2Q2C - chain A; structure by X-ray diffraction, 2.35 A resolution.

Chain A:
Protein: ArtJ
From: Geobacillus stearothermophilus
Notes: engineered mutation(s): C1G
Sequence (272 residues; each row starts with the number of its first residue; numbers below 1 keep their minus sign (Met-20 is residue -20)):
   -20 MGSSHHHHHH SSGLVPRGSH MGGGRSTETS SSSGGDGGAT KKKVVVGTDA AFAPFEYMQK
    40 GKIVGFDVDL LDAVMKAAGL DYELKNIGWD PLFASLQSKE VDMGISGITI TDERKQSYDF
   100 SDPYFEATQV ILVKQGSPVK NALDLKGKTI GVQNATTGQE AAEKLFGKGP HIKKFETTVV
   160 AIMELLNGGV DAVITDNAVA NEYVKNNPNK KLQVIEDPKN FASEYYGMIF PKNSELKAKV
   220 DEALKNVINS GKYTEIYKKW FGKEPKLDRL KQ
Disordered / not traced: -20 to 20
Small-molecule neighbours: histidine (HIS): Phe31, Trp68, Ser85, Gly86, Ile87, Thr88, Arg93, Gln132, Ala134, Thr135, Thr136, Thr157, Asp175, Glu203, Tyr205

In short:
Ligands of chain A: histidine.
Chain A is ArtJ (Geobacillus stearothermophilus); the structure, Crystal structures of the arginine-, lysine-,
histidine-binding protein ArtJ from the thermophilic bacterium Geobacillus stearothermophilus, was determined
by X-ray diffraction together with 2PVU and 2Q2A from the same study.
